Entry 8V3W (electron microscopy, 2.90 A resolution); this record covers chains t and W of the 63 polymer chains in the assembly.

[Chain t (and W)]
Molecule: Spike (CD1369)
Source organism: Clostridioides difficile
Notes: chain W of this document is another copy of the same molecule, construct and numbering; everything in this record applies to it too
Reference sequence: A0A031WFB8 (A0A031WFB8_CLODI); numbering as in UniProt (aligned over 1-108)
Chain sequence (108 residues; row label = number of the first residue in the row):
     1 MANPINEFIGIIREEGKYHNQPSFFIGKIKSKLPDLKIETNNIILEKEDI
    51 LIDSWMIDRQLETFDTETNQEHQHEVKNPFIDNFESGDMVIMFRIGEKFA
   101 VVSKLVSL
Not modelled in the structure: 1

[Chain t / chain W interface]
Residue-residue contacts (47):
  Phe8(t) - Phe8(W)  hydrophobic
  Ile12(t) - Glu15(W)
  Arg13(t) - Glu15(W)  salt bridge
  Arg13(t) - Tyr18(W)
  Lys17(t) - Gly16(W)  hydrogen bond (side chain-backbone)
  Lys17(t) - Lys17(W)
  Lys17(t) - Tyr18(W)
  Lys17(t) - His19(W)
  Lys17(t) - Asn20(W)
  Asn20(t) - Asn20(W)  hydrogen bond
  Ser23(t) - Ser23(W)
  Phe24(t) - Arg94(W)
  Ile26(t) - Ile95(W)  hydrophobic
  Trp55(t) - Trp55(W)
  Arg59(t) - Trp55(W)
  Arg59(t) - Asp58(W)  salt bridge
  His72(t) - Gln70(W)
  His72(t) - His72(W)  hydrogen bond
  Gln73(t) - Asn69(W)  hydrogen bond (backbone-side chain)
  His74(t) - Thr66(W)
  His74(t) - Glu67(W)
  His74(t) - Asn69(W)
  His74(t) - His72(W)  hydrogen bond
  His74(t) - His74(W)  hydrogen bond
  Glu75(t) - Thr66(W)  hydrogen bond (backbone-side chain)
  Glu75(t) - Glu67(W)  hydrogen bond (backbone-backbone)
  Val76(t) - Thr66(W)
  Lys77(t) - Glu67(W)
  Pro79(t) - Phe64(W)  hydrophobic
  Phe80(t) - Trp55(W)  hydrophobic
  Phe80(t) - Asn78(W)
  Phe80(t) - Phe80(W)  hydrophobic
  Asp82(t) - Asp58(W)
  Phe93(t) - Phe93(W)  hydrophobic
  Ser103(t) - Asp53(W)
  Lys104(t) - Ile52(W)
  Lys104(t) - Asp53(W)
  Lys104(t) - Ser54(W)  hydrogen bond (backbone-backbone)
  Leu105(t) - Ile52(W)
  Leu105(t) - Ile95(W)  hydrophobic
  Leu105(t) - Ala100(W)  hydrophobic
  Val106(t) - Leu51(W)
  Val106(t) - Ile52(W)  hydrogen bond (backbone-backbone)
  Ser107(t) - Leu51(W)
  Leu108(t) - Lys47(W)
  Leu108(t) - Ile52(W)  hydrophobic
  Leu108(t) - Ile57(W)  hydrophobic
Other interface residues (no listed pair), chain t (32 interface residues in all): Ile9, Glu14, Gly16, Met89, Ile91, Val102
Other interface residues (no listed pair), chain W (34 interface residues in all): Leu33, Leu61, Asp65, Thr68, Val102

[Overview]
32 residues of chain t and 34 residues of chain W are in contact; the contacts include 10 hydrogen bonds and 2
salt bridges. Polar contacts include Arg13(t)-Glu15(W), Arg59(t)-Asp58(W) and Lys17(t)-Gly16(W).
Both chains are Spike (CD1369) (Clostridioides difficile). Entry 8V3W (CryoEM Structure of Diffocin -
precontracted - Baseplate - focused refinement on triplex region) was determined by electron microscopy,
deposited together with 8V3T, 8V3X, 8V3Z, 8V40, 8V41 and 8V43.
